PDB entry 6PIS | X-ray diffraction, 2.77 A resolution | chains I and M of the 6 polymer chains in the assembly

# Chain I
Protein: Antibody fab fragment heavy chain
Organism: Cricetulus migratorius
Notes: antibody fragment or engineered binder
Amino-acid sequence (224 residues; numbered 1 to 224; the number before each row is that of its first residue):
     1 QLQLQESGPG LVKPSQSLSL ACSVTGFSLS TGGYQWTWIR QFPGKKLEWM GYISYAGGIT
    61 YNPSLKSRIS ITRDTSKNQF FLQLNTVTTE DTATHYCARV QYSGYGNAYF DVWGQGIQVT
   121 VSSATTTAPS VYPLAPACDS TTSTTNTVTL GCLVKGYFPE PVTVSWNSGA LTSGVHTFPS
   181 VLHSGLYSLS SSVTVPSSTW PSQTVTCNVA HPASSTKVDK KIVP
Disordered / not traced: 137-146
Disulfide bonds: Cys-22/Cys-97, Cys-152/Cys-207

# Chain M
Protein: Antibody fab fragment light chain
Organism: Cricetulus migratorius
Notes: antibody fragment or engineered binder
Amino-acid sequence (213 residues; row label = number of the first residue in the row):
     1 DIQLTQLPSF LSVSPGDKVT ITCKASQNIN QYLHWYQQKP EEAPKLLIYG ASNLQTGIPS
    61 RFSGSGYGTD FSLTINSLDS EDVGTYFCQQ GYTPRTFGPG TKLEIKRADA KPTVSIFPPS
   121 SEQLGTGSAT LVCFVNNFYP KDINVKWKVD GSEKRDGVLQ SVTDQDSKDS TYSLSSTLSL
   181 TKADYERHNL YTCEVTHKTS TAAIVKTLNR NEC
Disordered / not traced: 212-213
Disulfide bonds: Cys-23/Cys-88, Cys-133/Cys-193

# Interface between chain I and chain M
Pairs across the interface (69; chain I residue first):
  Gln-41(I) / Gln-38(M)  hydrogen bond
  Lys-45(I) / Phe-87(M)
  Leu-47(I) / Phe-87(M)  hydrophobic
  Leu-47(I) / Phe-97(M)  hydrophobic
  Trp-49(I) / Arg-95(M)
  Tyr-52(I) / Arg-95(M)
  Asn-62(I) / Pro-94(M)
  Pro-63(I) / Pro-94(M)
  Tyr-96(I) / Gln-38(M)
  Tyr-96(I) / Glu-42(M)  hydrogen bond (side chain-backbone)
  Tyr-96(I) / Ala-43(M)  hydrophobic
  Ser-103(I) / Gly-50(M)
  Gly-106(I) / Gly-91(M)
  Gly-106(I) / Arg-95(M)  hydrogen bond (backbone-side chain)
  Asn-107(I) / Tyr-32(M)
  Asn-107(I) / His-34(M)  hydrogen bond
  Asn-107(I) / Gly-91(M)
  Ala-108(I) / His-34(M)  hydrogen bond (backbone-side chain)
  Ala-108(I) / Gln-89(M)  hydrogen bond (backbone-side chain)
  Ala-108(I) / Gly-91(M)
  Ala-108(I) / Arg-95(M)
  Tyr-109(I) / His-34(M)
  Tyr-109(I) / Tyr-36(M)
  Tyr-109(I) / Leu-46(M)  hydrophobic
  Tyr-109(I) / Tyr-49(M)
  Tyr-109(I) / Gln-89(M)
  Phe-110(I) / Tyr-36(M)  hydrogen bond (backbone-side chain)
  Phe-110(I) / Leu-46(M)
  Phe-110(I) / Gln-89(M)
  Phe-110(I) / Phe-97(M)  hydrophobic
  Asp-111(I) / Leu-46(M)
  Trp-113(I) / Pro-44(M)
  Gly-114(I) / Ala-43(M)
  Tyr-132(I) / Ser-120(M)
  Tyr-132(I) / Glu-122(M)
  Tyr-132(I) / Gln-123(M)
  Tyr-132(I) / Thr-126(M)
  Pro-133(I) / Ser-120(M)
  Pro-133(I) / Glu-122(M)
  Leu-134(I) / Phe-117(M)
  Leu-134(I) / Pro-118(M)
  Leu-134(I) / Val-132(M)  hydrophobic
  Ala-135(I) / Phe-117(M)
  Ala-135(I) / Pro-118(M)
  Pro-136(I) / Phe-117(M)
  Thr-149(I) / Ser-115(M)
  Thr-149(I) / Phe-117(M)
  Leu-150(I) / Phe-117(M)  hydrophobic
  Leu-153(I) / Gln-123(M)
  Lys-155(I) / Thr-130(M)
  His-176(I) / Asn-137(M)  hydrogen bond
  His-176(I) / Ser-173(M)
  Thr-177(I) / Thr-163(M)
  Phe-178(I) / Phe-134(M)  hydrophobic
  Phe-178(I) / Asn-136(M)
  Phe-178(I) / Ser-161(M)
  Phe-178(I) / Thr-163(M)
  Phe-178(I) / Ser-173(M)
  Phe-178(I) / Leu-174(M)
  Phe-178(I) / Ser-175(M)
  Pro-179(I) / Ser-161(M)  hydrogen bond (backbone-side chain)
  Pro-179(I) / Val-162(M)
  Val-181(I) / Ser-161(M)
  Ser-190(I) / Phe-134(M)
  Ser-190(I) / Ser-175(M)  hydrogen bond
  Ser-191(I) / Phe-134(M)
  Ser-192(I) / Phe-134(M)
  Ser-192(I) / Asn-136(M)
  Lys-220(I) / Glu-122(M)  salt bridge
Interface residues without a listed pair, chain I (42 interface residues in all): Ile-39, Lys-46, Thr-60, Tyr-105, Gln-115, Gly-151, His-183
Interface residues without a listed pair, chain M (42 interface residues in all): Gln-31, Pro-40, Gln-55, Thr-93, Pro-99, Ile-116, Leu-159, Gln-160

# Summary
The chain I/chain M interface involves 42 residues from each chain, with 10 hydrogen bonds and 1 salt bridge.
Among the polar pairs are Lys-220(I)/Glu-122(M), Gln-41(I)/Gln-38(M) and Tyr-96(I)/Glu-42(M).
Here chain I is Antibody fab fragment heavy chain and chain M is Antibody fab fragment light chain, both from
Cricetulus migratorius. Entry 6PIS (Mouse two pore domain K+ channel TRAAK (K2P4.1) - Fab complex structure)
was determined by X-ray diffraction.
